9GEQ - chains B and J of the 14 polymer chains in the assembly; structure by electron microscopy, 3.12 A resolution.

[Chain B]
Protein: Histone H4
Source organism: Xenopus laevis
Reference sequence: P62799 (H4_XENLA); residues 16-102 here correspond to UniProt positions 17-103 (UniProt number = residue number + 1)
Sequence (87 residues; numbered 16 to 102; the number before each row is that of its first residue):
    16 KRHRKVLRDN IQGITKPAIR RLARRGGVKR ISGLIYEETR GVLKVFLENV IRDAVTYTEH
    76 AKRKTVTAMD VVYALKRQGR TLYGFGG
Unresolved in the structure: 16-22, 102
Curated features (UniProtKB/Swiss-Prot):
  - DNA-binding region: Lys16 to Lys20
  - modified residue: Lys16 (N6-(2-hydroxyisobutyryl)lysine), Lys20 (N6,N6,N6-trimethyllysine), Lys31 (N6-(2-hydroxyisobutyryl)lysine), Lys44 (N6-(2-hydroxyisobutyryl)lysine), Ser47 (Phosphoserine), Tyr51 (Phosphotyrosine), Lys59 (N6-(2-hydroxyisobutyryl)lysine), Lys77 (N6-(2-hydroxyisobutyryl)lysine), Lys79 (N6-(2-hydroxyisobutyryl)lysine), Tyr88 (Phosphotyrosine), Lys91 (N6-(2-hydroxyisobutyryl)lysine)
  - cross-link (Glycyl lysine isopeptide (Lys-Gly)): Lys31 (interchain with G-Cter in UFM1), Lys91 (interchain with G-Cter in ubiquitin)

[Chain J]
Molecule: Widom-601 DNA
Sequence (147 nucleotides; row label = number of the first residue in the row; numbers below 1 keep their minus sign (DA-73 is residue -73)):
   -73 ATCGAGAATC CCGGTGCCGA GGCCGCTCAA TTGGTCGTAG ACAGCTCTAG CACCGCTTAA
   -13 ACGCACGTAC GCGCTGTCCC CCGCGTTTTA ACCGCCAAGG GGATTACTCC CTAGTCTCCA
    47 GGCACGTGTC AGATATATAC ATCCGAT
Unresolved in the structure: -73 to -61, 73

[How chain B and chain J interact]
Pairs across the interface - 13 pairs, chain B then chain J:
  Arg35(B) with DC8(J), salt bridge to the phosphate
  Arg39(B) with DC8(J), salt bridge to the phosphate
  Lys44(B) with DC8(J), phosphate contact
  Arg45(B) with DC7(J), hydrogen bond to the sugar; DC8(J), phosphate contact
  Ile46(B) with DC7(J), sugar contact; DC8(J), hydrogen bond to the phosphate
  Ser47(B) with DC7(J), hydrogen bond to the phosphate
  Gly48(B) with DC7(J), hydrogen bond to the phosphate
  Arg78(B) with DG28(J), phosphate contact
  Lys79(B) with DG27(J), salt bridge to the phosphate; DG28(J), hydrogen bond to the phosphate
  Thr80(B) with DG28(J), hydrogen bond to the phosphate
Other interface residues (no listed pair), chain J (6 interface residues in all): DC6, DA29

[Overview]
10 residues of chain B and 6 residues of chain J are in contact; the contacts include 6 hydrogen bonds and 3
salt bridges. Polar contacts include Arg45(B)-DC7(J), Ile46(B)-DC8(J) and Ser47(B)-DC7(J). Curated annotation
(UniProt) lists a DNA-binding region on chain B.
Here chain B is Histone H4 (Xenopus laevis) and chain J is Widom-601 DNA. Entry 9GEQ (Native dimeric
Myeloperoxidase bound to nucleosome core particle; composite map) was determined by electron microscopy (same
publication as 9GEN, 9GEO, 9GEP, 9GER, 9IHD, 9IHE and 9IHF).
